Entry 8FCG (electron microscopy, 3.09 A resolution); this record covers chains B and D of the 12 polymer chains in the assembly.

[Chain B (and D)]
Name: E1 glycoprotein
Source organism: Chikungunya virus
Notes: EC 3.4.21.90; chain D of this document is another copy of the same molecule, construct and numbering; everything in this record applies to it too
UniProt: Q88628 (Q88628_CHIKV); residues 1-439 here correspond to UniProt positions 810-1248 (UniProt number = residue number + 809)
Amino-acid sequence (439 residues; numbered 1 to 439; the number before each row is that of its first residue):
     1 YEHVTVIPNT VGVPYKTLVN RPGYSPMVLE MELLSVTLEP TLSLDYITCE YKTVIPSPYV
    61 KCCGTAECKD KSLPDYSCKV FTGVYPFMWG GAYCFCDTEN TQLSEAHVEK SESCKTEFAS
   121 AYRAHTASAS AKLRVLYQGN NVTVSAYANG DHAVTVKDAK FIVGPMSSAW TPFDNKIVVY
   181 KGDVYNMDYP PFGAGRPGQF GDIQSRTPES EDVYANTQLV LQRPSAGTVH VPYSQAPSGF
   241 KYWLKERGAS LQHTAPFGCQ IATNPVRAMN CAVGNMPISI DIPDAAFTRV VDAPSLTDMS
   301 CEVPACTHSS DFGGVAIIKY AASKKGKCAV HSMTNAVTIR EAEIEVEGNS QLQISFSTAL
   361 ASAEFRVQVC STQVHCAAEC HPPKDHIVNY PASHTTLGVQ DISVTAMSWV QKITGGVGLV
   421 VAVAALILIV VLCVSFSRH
Reported in the primary citation:
  - post-translational modification sites: Asn141

[Interface between chain B and chain D]
Residue-residue contacts - 5 pairs, chain B then chain D:
  Pro304(B) with Val290(D), hydrophobic
  Ala305(B) with Gly23(D)
  Gln353(B) with Val291(D)
  His381(B) with Pro22(D)
  Lys384(B) with Tyr1(D)
Other interface residues (no listed pair), chain B (6 interface residues in all): Ile317

[In short]
The interface between chain B and chain D involves 6 residues on one side and 5 on the other. From the paper:
a modification site at Asn141(B).
Both chains are E1 glycoprotein (Chikungunya virus). Entry 8FCG (Cryo-EM structure of Chikungunya virus
asymmetric unit) was determined by electron microscopy.
